Entry 7ZLA (electron microscopy, 3.99 A resolution); this record covers chains B and C of the 4 polymer chains in the assembly.

[Chain B]
Protein: PLP-dependent aminotransferase family protein
Organism: Alkalihalobacillus clausii
Reference sequence: A0A268NVG2 (A0A268NVG2_ALKCL); residues 1-464 here = UniProt positions 1-464
Amino-acid sequence (478 residues; numbered 1 to 478; the number before each row is that of its first residue):
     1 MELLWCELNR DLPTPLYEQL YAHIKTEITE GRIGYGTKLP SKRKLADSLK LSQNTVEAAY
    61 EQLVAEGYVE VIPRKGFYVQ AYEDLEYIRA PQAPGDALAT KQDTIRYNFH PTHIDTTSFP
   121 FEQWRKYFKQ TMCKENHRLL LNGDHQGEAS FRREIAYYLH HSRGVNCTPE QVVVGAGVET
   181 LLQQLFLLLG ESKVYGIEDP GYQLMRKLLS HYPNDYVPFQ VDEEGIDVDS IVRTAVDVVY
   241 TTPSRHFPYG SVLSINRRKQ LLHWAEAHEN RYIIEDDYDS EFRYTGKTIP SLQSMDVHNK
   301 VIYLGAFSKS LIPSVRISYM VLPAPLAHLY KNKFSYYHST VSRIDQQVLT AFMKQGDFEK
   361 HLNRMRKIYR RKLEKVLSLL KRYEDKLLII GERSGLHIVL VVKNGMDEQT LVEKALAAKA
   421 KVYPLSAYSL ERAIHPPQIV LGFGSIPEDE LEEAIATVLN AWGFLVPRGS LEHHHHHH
Not modelled in the structure: 1-6, 465-478
Differences from the reference sequence: conflict Gln-92 (Lys in A0A268NVG2), Glu-191 (Ala in A0A268NVG2), Ser-192 (Asn in A0A268NVG2), Leu-388 (Ser in A0A268NVG2); expression tag (465-478)
Modified residues: Lys-309 ((2S)-2-amino-6-[[3-hydroxy-2-methyl-5-(phosphonooxymethyl)pyridin-4-yl]methylideneamino]hexanoic acid; LLP)
Reported in the primary citation:
  - contacts within the chain: Lys-101/Asn-108
  - self-association interface (contacts with another copy of this molecule); pairs are residue here / residue on that copy: Tyr-68/Ile-255
  - binding site for the 48-nt DNA strand (chain C): Arg-43, Lys-75
  - mutagenesis - K126Q/K129Q, K360Q/R364Q, R370Q/R371Q: decreased binding to the 48-nt DNA strand (chain C)
  - mutagenesis - K126Q/K129Q: abolished binding to bent fragment

[Chain C]
Molecule: 48-nt DNA strand
Sequence (48 nucleotides; each row starts with the number of its first residue):
     1 CTGACCTCAT CATTTTCTTA AAAACTGACA CTTACAATGT GGTCAGTT
Not modelled in the structure: 47-48

[How chain B and chain C interact]
Residue-residue contacts (17; chain B residue first):
  Ser-41(B) with DA4(C), hydrogen bond to the phosphate; DC5(C), hydrogen bond to the phosphate
  Lys-42(B) with DC5(C), salt bridge to the phosphate; DC6(C), base contact
  Arg-43(B) with DC5(C), base contact
  Lys-44(B) with DG3(C), phosphate contact; DA4(C), salt bridge to the phosphate
  Gln-53(B) with DC6(C), hydrogen bond to the base; DT7(C), hydrogen bond to the base
  Asn-54(B) with DC8(C), base contact
  Glu-57(B) with DC6(C), base contact
  Pro-73(B) with DC5(C), sugar contact
  Arg-74(B) with DG3(C), base contact; DA4(C), base contact
  Lys-75(B) with DC5(C), phosphate contact
  Gly-76(B) with DC5(C), phosphate contact
  Phe-77(B) with DC5(C), phosphate contact
Interface residues without a listed pair, chain B (14 interface residues in all): Lys-126, Lys-129
Interface residues without a listed pair, chain C (8 interface residues in all): DA9, DG27

[Overview]
Chain B and chain C form an interface of 14 and 8 residues respectively; the contacts include 4 hydrogen bonds
and 2 salt bridges. Polar pairs include Gln-53(B)/DC6(C), Gln-53(B)/DT7(C) and Ser-41(B)/DA4(C). From the
paper: a binding site for the 48-nt DNA strand (chain C) at Arg-43(B) and Lys-75(B); K126Q/K129Q, K360Q/R364Q
and R370Q/R371Q of chain B reduce binding to the 48-nt DNA strand (chain C).
Here chain B is PLP-dependent aminotransferase family protein (Alkalihalobacillus clausii) and chain C is a
48-nt DNA strand. Entry 7ZLA (Cryo-EM structure of holo-PdxR from Bacillus clausii bound to its target DNA in
the half-closed conformation) was determined by electron microscopy together with 7ZN5, 7ZPA, 7ZTH and 7PQ9
from the same study.
